Entry 1O3Q (X-ray diffraction, 3.00 A resolution); this record covers chains C and A of the 3 polymer chains in the assembly.

Chain C:
Molecule: 15-nt DNA strand
Sequence (15 nucleotides; numbered 13 to -2; the number before each row is that of its first residue; the depositors numbered this strand downwards along its sequence, so these rows (ascending numbers) run in the REVERSE of the deposited 5'-to-3' order):
    -2 TT
     1 TTTACACTAGATC

Chain A:
Molecule: Catabolite gene activator protein
Source organism: Escherichia coli
UniProtKB: P0ACJ8 (CRP_ECOLI); residues 8-207 here correspond to UniProt positions 9-208 (UniProt number = residue number + 1)
Sequence (200 residues; row label = number of the first residue in the row):
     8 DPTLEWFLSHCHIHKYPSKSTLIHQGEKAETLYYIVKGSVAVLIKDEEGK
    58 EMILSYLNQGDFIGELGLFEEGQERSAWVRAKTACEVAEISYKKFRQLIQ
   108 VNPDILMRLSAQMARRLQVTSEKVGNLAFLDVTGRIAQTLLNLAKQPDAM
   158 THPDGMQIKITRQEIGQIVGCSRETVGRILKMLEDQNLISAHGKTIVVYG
Small-molecule neighbours:
  - adenosine-3',5'-cyclic-monophosphate (CMP), molecule 1: Ile30, Val49, Leu61, Ser62, Leu64, Phe69, Ile70, Gly71, Glu72, Leu73, Gly74, Glu81, Arg82, Ser83, Ala84, Val86, Tyr99, Arg123, Leu124, Thr127, Ser128
  - adenosine-3',5'-cyclic-monophosphate (CMP), molecule 2: Lys57, Glu58, Met59, Ala135, Phe136, Gln170, Gly173, Gln174, Gly177, Cys178, Ser179, Arg180, Glu181

Interface between chain C and chain A:
Pairs across the interface (14):
  DT-1(C) - Lys201(A)  salt bridge to the phosphate
  DT1(C) - Lys201(A)  hydrogen bond to the phosphate
  DA6(C) - Arg180(A)  base contact
  DC7(C) - Glu181(A)  hydrogen bond to the base
  DT8(C) - Lys57(A)  salt bridge to the phosphate
  DT8(C) - Ser179(A)  base contact
  DT8(C) - Glu181(A)  base contact
  DT8(C) - Arg185(A)  hydrogen bond to the base
  DA9(C) - Cys178(A)  phosphate contact
  DA9(C) - Ser179(A)  hydrogen bond to the phosphate
  DA9(C) - Thr182(A)  hydrogen bond to the phosphate
  DG10(C) - Asp138(A)  phosphate contact
  DG10(C) - Val139(A)  hydrogen bond to the phosphate
  DG10(C) - Thr182(A)  sugar contact
Also at the interface, not in a pair above, chain C (8 interface residues in all): DA11
Also at the interface, not in a pair above, chain A (11 interface residues in all): Ile186

Overview:
8 residues of chain C and 11 residues of chain A are in contact, with 6 hydrogen bonds and 2 salt bridges.
Polar contacts include DC7(C)-Glu181(A), DT8(C)-Arg185(A) and DT1(C)-Lys201(A). One
adenosine-3',5'-cyclic-monophosphate molecule is bound between chain C and chain A. Bound to chain A:
adenosine-3',5'-cyclic-monophosphate.
Chain C is a 15-nt DNA strand and chain A is Catabolite gene activator protein (Escherichia coli); the
structure, Protein-DNA recognition and DNA deformation revealed in crystal structures of cap-DNA complexes,
was determined by X-ray diffraction, deposited together with 1O3R and 1O3T.
